7MI5 - chains A and H of the 8 polymer chains in the assembly; structure by electron microscopy, 3.57 A resolution.

== Chain A ==
Protein: CRISPR-associated exonuclease Cas4/endonuclease Cas1 fusion
Organism: Geobacter sulfurreducens
Notes: EC 3.1.-.-, 3.1.12.1
Reference sequence: Q74H36 (CS4F1_GEOSL); residues 1-559 here = UniProt positions 1-559
Amino-acid sequence (559 residues; each row starts with the number of its first residue):
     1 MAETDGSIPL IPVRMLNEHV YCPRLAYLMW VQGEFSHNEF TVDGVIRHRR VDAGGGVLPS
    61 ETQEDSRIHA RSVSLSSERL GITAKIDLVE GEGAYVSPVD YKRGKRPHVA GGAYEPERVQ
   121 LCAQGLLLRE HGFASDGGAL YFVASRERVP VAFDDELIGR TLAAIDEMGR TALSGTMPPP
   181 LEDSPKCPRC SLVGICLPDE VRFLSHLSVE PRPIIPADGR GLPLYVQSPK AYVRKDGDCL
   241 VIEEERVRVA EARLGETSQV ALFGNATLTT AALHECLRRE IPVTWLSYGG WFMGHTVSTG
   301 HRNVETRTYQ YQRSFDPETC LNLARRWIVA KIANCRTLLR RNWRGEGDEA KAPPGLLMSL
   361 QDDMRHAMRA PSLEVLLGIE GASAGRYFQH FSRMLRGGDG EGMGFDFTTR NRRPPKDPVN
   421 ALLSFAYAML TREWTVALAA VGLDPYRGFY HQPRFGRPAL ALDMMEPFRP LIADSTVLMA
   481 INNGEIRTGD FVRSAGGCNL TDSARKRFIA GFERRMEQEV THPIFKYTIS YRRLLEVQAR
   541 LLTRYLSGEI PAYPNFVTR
Disordered / not traced: 1-5, 559
Bound ions: 4Fe-4S cluster Fe: Cys22, Cys187, Cys190, Cys196; Mn2+ site 1: His48, Asp100, Tyr101 (shared with DG32(H) of chain H); Mn2+ site 2: Glu380, Glu466
Small-molecule neighbours: 4Fe-4S cluster (SF4): Tyr21, Cys22, Arg24, Leu25, Pro180, Leu181, Lys186, Cys187, Cys190, Leu192, Val193, Cys196, Pro198
What the authors report for this chain:
  - specificity-determining residues: Glu18
  - specificity-determining residues: Arg14, Leu25, Leu192 (by similarity / conservation)
  - mutagenesis - H48G, D100A: decreased catalytic activity
  - mutagenesis - S191A: decreased catalytic activity on Gsu-PAM
  - mutagenesis - E18Y: abolished catalytic activity on both PAMs

== Chain H ==
Molecule: 37-nt DNA strand
Sequence (37 nucleotides; row label = number of the first residue in the row):
     1 GTCGTAGCTG AGGCCTCACG ATGGACTTTT TGAATTT
Disordered / not traced: 1, 36-37
Bound ions: Mn2+ site 1: DC15 (shared with 3 residues of chain E); Mn2+ site 2: DG32 (shared with His48(A), Asp100(A), Tyr101(A) of chain A)

== Chain A / chain H interface ==
Residue-residue contacts - 39 pairs, chain A then chain H:
  Pro12(A) - DT31(H)  phosphate contact
  Val13(A) - DT31(H)  phosphate contact
  Arg14(A) - DT31(H)  phosphate contact
  Arg14(A) - DG32(H)  salt bridge to the phosphate
  Arg14(A) - DA33(H)  salt bridge to the phosphate
  Glu18(A) - DA33(H)  base contact
  Glu18(A) - DA34(H)  hydrogen bond to the base
  Tyr21(A) - DA34(H)  stacking on the base
  Met29(A) - DA33(H)  base contact
  Phe35(A) - DG32(H)  stacking on the base
  His37(A) - DG32(H)  base contact
  Phe40(A) - DA33(H)  sugar contact
  Phe40(A) - DA34(H)  sugar contact
  Thr41(A) - DA33(H)  hydrogen bond to the sugar
  Gly44(A) - DG32(H)  phosphate contact
  Gly44(A) - DA33(H)  phosphate contact
  Val45(A) - DG32(H)  sugar contact
  His48(A) - DT31(H)  phosphate contact
  His48(A) - DG32(H)  salt bridge to the phosphate
  His48(A) - DA33(H)  salt bridge to the phosphate
  Ala84(A) - DT31(H)  phosphate contact
  Lys85(A) - DT30(H)  phosphate contact
  Lys85(A) - DT31(H)  hydrogen bond to the phosphate
  Asp87(A) - DG32(H)  phosphate contact
  Asp100(A) - DG32(H)  phosphate contact
  Lys102(A) - DA33(H)  salt bridge to the phosphate
  Arg103(A) - DA33(H)  phosphate contact
  Arg103(A) - DA34(H)  salt bridge to the phosphate
  Tyr114(A) - DT35(H)  stacking on the base
  Pro185(A) - DT35(H)  phosphate contact
  Lys186(A) - DT35(H)  base contact
  Arg189(A) - DA33(H)  base contact
  Arg189(A) - DA34(H)  hydrogen bond to the phosphate
  Arg189(A) - DT35(H)  salt bridge to the phosphate
  Cys190(A) - DA33(H)  hydrogen bond to the base
  Ser191(A) - DA33(H)  hydrogen bond to the base
  Leu192(A) - DA33(H)  base contact
  Arg278(A) - DA25(H)  hydrogen bond to the base
  Arg278(A) - DC26(H)  base contact
Interface residues without a listed pair, chain A (34 interface residues in all): Asn17, Leu25, Asn38, Thr83, Tyr101, Pro116, Glu117

== Overview ==
Chain A and chain H form an interface of 34 and 8 residues respectively, with 7 hydrogen bonds, 7 salt bridges
and 3 aromatic stacking contacts. Polar contacts include Glu18(A)-DA34(H), Cys190(A)-DA33(H) and
Ser191(A)-DA33(H). The paper reports that H48G and D100A of chain A reduce catalytic activity; specificity
determinants Glu18(A), Arg14(A) and Leu25(A) among others; 4 substitutions were tested in all.
Chain A is CRISPR-associated exonuclease Cas4/endonuclease Cas1 fusion (Geobacter sulfurreducens) and chain H
is a 37-nt DNA strand; the structure, Asymmetrical PAM-Non PAM prespacer bound Cas4/Cas1/Cas2 complex, was
determined by electron microscopy together with 7MI4, 7MI9, 7MIB and 7MID from the same study.
